9B2S - chains C and I of the 11 polymer chains in the assembly; structure by electron microscopy, 3.01 A resolution.

== Chain C ==
Name: Histone H2A
Source organism: Xenopus laevis
Reference sequence: Q6AZJ8 (Q6AZJ8_XENLA); residues 0-129 here correspond to UniProt positions 1-130 (UniProt number = residue number + 1)
Amino-acid sequence (130 residues; numbered 0 to 129; the number before each row is that of its first residue; numbering starts at 0):
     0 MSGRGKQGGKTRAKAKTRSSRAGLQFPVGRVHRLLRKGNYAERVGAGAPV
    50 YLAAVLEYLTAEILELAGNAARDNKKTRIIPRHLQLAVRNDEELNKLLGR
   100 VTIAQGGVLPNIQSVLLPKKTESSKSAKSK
Not modelled in the structure: 0-8, 119-129

== Chain I ==
Molecule: 601 DNA
Source organism: synthetic construct
Sequence (185 nucleotides; row label = number of the first residue in the row; numbers below 1 keep their minus sign (DG-92 is residue -92)):
   -92 GACCCTATACGCGGCCGCCCATCAGAATCCCGGTGCCGAGGCCGCTCAAT
   -42 TGGTCGTAGACAGCTCTAGCACCGCTTAAACGCACGTACGCGCTGTCCCC
     8 CGCGTTTTAACCGCCAAGGGGATTACTCCCTAGTCTCCAGGCACGTGTCA
    58 GATATATACATCGATTGCCGGTCGCGAACAGCGAC
Not modelled in the structure: -92 to -79, 79-92

== Interface between chain C and chain I ==
Pairs across the interface (13):
  Arg11(C) - DT-43(I)  hydrogen bond to the base
  Arg11(C) - DT-42(I)  phosphate contact
  Arg11(C) - DG-41(I)  phosphate contact
  Lys13(C) - DT-42(I)  sugar contact
  Ala14(C) - DT-42(I)  phosphate contact
  Lys15(C) - DT-43(I)  phosphate contact
  Lys15(C) - DT-42(I)  hydrogen bond to the phosphate
  Thr16(C) - DT-43(I)  phosphate contact
  Arg17(C) - DT-43(I)  salt bridge to the phosphate
  Arg20(C) - DT-42(I)  salt bridge to the phosphate
  Arg29(C) - DA-44(I)  phosphate contact
  Arg32(C) - DA-44(I)  salt bridge to the phosphate
  Arg77(C) - DG-55(I)  sugar contact
Other interface residues (no listed pair), chain C (13 interface residues in all): Ala12, Gly28, Arg42
Other interface residues (no listed pair), chain I (6 interface residues in all): DA-35

== Overview ==
13 residues of chain C and 6 residues of chain I are in contact, with 2 hydrogen bonds and 3 salt bridges.
Polar pairs include Arg11(C)-DT-43(I), Lys15(C)-DT-42(I) and Arg17(C)-DT-43(I).
Chain C is Histone H2A (Xenopus laevis) and chain I is 601 DNA (synthetic construct); the structure, Haspin
bound to nucleosome in position 1, was determined by electron microscopy (same publication as 9B2T and 9B2U).
